7U6Q - chain A; structure by X-ray diffraction, 1.90 A resolution.

== Chain A ==
Name: Beta-lactamase
From: Escherichia coli
Notes: EC 3.5.2.6
UniProt: C4NV37 (C4NV37_ECOLX); residues 26-288 here correspond to UniProt positions 16-278 (UniProt number = residue number - 10)
Chain sequence (264 residues; each row starts with the number of its first residue):
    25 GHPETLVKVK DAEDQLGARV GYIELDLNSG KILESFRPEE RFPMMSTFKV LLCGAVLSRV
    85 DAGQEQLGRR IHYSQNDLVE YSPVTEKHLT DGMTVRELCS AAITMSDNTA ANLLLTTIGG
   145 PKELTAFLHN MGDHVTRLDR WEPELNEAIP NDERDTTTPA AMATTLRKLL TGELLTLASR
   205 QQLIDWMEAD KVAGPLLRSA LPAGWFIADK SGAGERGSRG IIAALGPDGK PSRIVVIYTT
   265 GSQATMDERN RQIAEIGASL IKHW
Differences from the reference sequence: expression tag (25); engineered mutation Thr-182 (Met172 in C4NV37)
Cystine bridges: Cys-77/Cys-123

== Overview ==
Chain A is Beta-lactamase (Escherichia coli); the structure, TEM-1 beta-lactamase, was determined by X-ray
diffraction, deposited together with 8DDZ, 8DE0, 8DE1 and 8DE2.
